Entry 1JMZ (X-ray diffraction, 2.00 A resolution); this record covers chains A and B of the 3 polymer chains in the assembly.

== Chain A ==
Molecule: Amine Dehydrogenase
Organism: Pseudomonas putida
Reference sequence: Q8VW85 (Q8VW85_PSEPU); residues 1-494 here correspond to UniProt positions 49-542 (UniProt number = residue number + 48)
Sequence (494 residues; row label = number of the first residue in the row):
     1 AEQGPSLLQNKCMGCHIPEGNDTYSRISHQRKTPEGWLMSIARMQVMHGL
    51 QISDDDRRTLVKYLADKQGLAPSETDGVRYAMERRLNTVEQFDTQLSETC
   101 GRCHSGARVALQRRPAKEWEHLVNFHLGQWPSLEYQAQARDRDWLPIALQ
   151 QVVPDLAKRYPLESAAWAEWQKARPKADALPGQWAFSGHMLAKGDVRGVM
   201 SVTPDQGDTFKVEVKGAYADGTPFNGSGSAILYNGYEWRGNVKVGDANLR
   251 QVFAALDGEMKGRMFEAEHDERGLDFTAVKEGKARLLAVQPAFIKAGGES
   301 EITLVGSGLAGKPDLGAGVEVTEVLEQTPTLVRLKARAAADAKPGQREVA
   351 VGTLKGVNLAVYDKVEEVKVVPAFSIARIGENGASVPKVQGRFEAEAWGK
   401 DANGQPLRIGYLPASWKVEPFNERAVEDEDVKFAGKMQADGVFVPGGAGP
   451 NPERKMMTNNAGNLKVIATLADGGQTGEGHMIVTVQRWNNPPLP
Unresolved in the structure: 1
Covalently attached groups: heme c (HEC) linked to C12, C15, C100, C103
Ion coordination: heme c Fe site 1: H16, M44; heme c Fe site 2: H104, H126; Ni2+ near E367 (its only coordinating residue here)
Ligand contacts:
  - heme c (HEC), molecule 1: K11, H16, R26, I27, Q30, K32, W37, S40, I41, R43, M44, H48, L50, I52, L60, L64, R114, L122, F125
  - heme c (HEC), molecule 2: K32, G36, M39, S40, R43, M47, T99, R102, H104, R108, V109, Q112, R114, W119, L122, V123, H126, W130, L133, Q136, W144, L156, N489, P491

== Chain B ==
Molecule: Amine Dehydrogenase
Organism: Pseudomonas putida
Reference sequence: Q8VW82 (Q8VW82_PSEPU); residues 1-349 here correspond to UniProt positions 31-379 (UniProt number = residue number + 30)
Sequence (349 residues; row label = number of the first residue in the row):
     1 ADTGPALKAGHEYMIVTNYPNNLHVVDVASDTVYKSCVMPDKFGPGTAMM
    51 APDNRTAYVLNNHYGDIYGIDLDTCKNTFHANLSSVPGEVGRSMYSFAIS
   101 PDGKEVYATVNPTQRLNDHYVVKPPRLEVFSTADGLEAKPVRTFPMPRQV
   151 YLMRAADDGSLYVAGPDIYKMDVKTGKYTVALPLRNWNRKGYSAPDVLYF
   201 WPHQSPRHEFSMLYTIARFKDDKQDPATADLLYGYLSVDLKTGKTHTQEF
   251 ADLTELYFTGLRSPKDPNQIYGVLNRLAKYDLKQRKLIKAANLDHTYYCV
   301 AFDKKGDKLYLGGTFNDLAVFNPDTLEKVKNIKLPGGDMSTTTPQVFIR
Unresolved in the structure: 1-3, 220-226
Disulfides: C37-C75
Ligand contacts:
  - heme c (HEC): L116, N117, D118, H119, Y120
  - P-nitrophenylhydrazine (PND): L198, F200, W201, F258, Y298, T341

== Interface between chain A and chain B ==
Contacting residue pairs (43; chain A residue first):
  C15(A) with N117(B), hydrogen bond (backbone-side chain); D118(B)
  H16(A) with D118(B)
  I17(A) with N117(B)
  S25(A) with D118(B), hydrogen bond
  R26(A) with D118(B), hydrogen bond (side chain-backbone); H119(B)
  H48(A) with Y120(B)
  H121(A) with H119(B)
  N124(A) with Y120(B); V121(B); V122(B), hydrogen bond (side chain-backbone)
  F125(A) with Y120(B), hydrophobic
  L127(A) with V122(B), hydrophobic
  G128(A) with T113(B); V122(B)
  Q129(A) with R115(B), hydrogen bond; Y120(B), hydrogen bond
  P131(A) with M94(B)
  S132(A) with M94(B)
  E134(A) with R148(B), salt bridge; Q149(B), hydrogen bond (backbone-side chain)
  Y135(A) with M94(B), hydrophobic; N111(B), hydrogen bond; Q149(B); V150(B), hydrogen bond (side chain-backbone)
  A139(A) with Q149(B), hydrogen bond (backbone-side chain)
  R140(A) with Q149(B); R185(B), hydrogen bond (backbone-side chain); D196(B), salt bridge; V197(B); L198(B)
  R142(A) with Q149(B), hydrogen bond (backbone-side chain); R185(B), hydrogen bond (backbone-side chain)
  D143(A) with R185(B), salt bridge
  L145(A) with R148(B)
  M456(A) with N275(B); L293(B); D294(B); H295(B); T296(B)
  M457(A) with D294(B); H295(B)
Also at the interface, not in a pair above, chain A (26 interface residues in all): G14, D141, W144
Also at the interface, not in a pair above, chain B (26 interface residues in all): R92, Y151, F200, F315

== Overview ==
Chain A and chain B each contribute 26 residues to their interface; the contacts include 13 hydrogen bonds and
3 salt bridges. Polar contacts include E134(A)-R148(B), R140(A)-D196(B) and D143(A)-R185(B). Bound to chain B:
heme c and P-nitrophenylhydrazine. Covalently linked heme c: at C15(A) and C100(A).
Chain A is Amine Dehydrogenase and chain B is Amine Dehydrogenase, both from Pseudomonas putida; the
structure, crystal structure of a quinohemoprotein amine dehydrogenase from pseudomonas putida with inhibitor,
was determined by X-ray diffraction together with 1JMX from the same study.
